9D3S - chains F and I of the 10 polymer chains in the assembly; structure by electron microscopy, 3.10 A resolution.

Chain F:
Molecule: Histone H4
Organism: Homo sapiens
Reference sequence: P62805 (H4_HUMAN); residues 21-102 here correspond to UniProt positions 22-103 (UniProt number = residue number + 1)
Amino-acid sequence (82 residues; row label = number of the first residue in the row):
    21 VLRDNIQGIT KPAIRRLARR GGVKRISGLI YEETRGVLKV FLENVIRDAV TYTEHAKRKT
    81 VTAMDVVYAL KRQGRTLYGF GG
Unresolved in the structure: 21-23
Swiss-Prot annotation at these positions:
  - modified residue: Lys31 (N6-(2-hydroxyisobutyryl)lysine), Lys44 (N6-(2-hydroxyisobutyryl)lysine), Ser47 (Phosphoserine), Tyr51 (Phosphotyrosine), Lys59 (N6-(2-hydroxyisobutyryl)lysine), Lys77 (N6-(2-hydroxyisobutyryl)lysine), Lys79 (N6-(2-hydroxyisobutyryl)lysine), Thr80 (Phosphothreonine), Tyr88 (Phosphotyrosine), Lys91 (N6-(2-hydroxyisobutyryl)lysine)
  - cross-link (Glycyl lysine isopeptide (Lys-Gly)): Lys31 (interchain with G-Cter in SUMO2), Lys59 (interchain with G-Cter in SUMO2), Lys79 (interchain with G-Cter in SUMO2), Lys91 (interchain with G-Cter in SUMO2)

Chain I:
Molecule: 5S rDNA (noncoding strand)
Organism: Xenopus borealis
Sequence (123 nucleotides; numbered -72 to 50; the number before each row is that of its first residue; numbers below 1 keep their minus sign (DC-72 is residue -72)):
   -72 CTTGTTTTCC TGCCTGGGGG AAAAGACCCT GGCATGGGGA GGAGCTGGGC CCCCCCCAGA
   -12 AGGCAGCACA AGGGGAGGAA AAGTCAGCCT TGTGCTCGCC TACGGCCATA CCACCCTGAA
    48 AGT

Interface between chain F and chain I:
Pairs across the interface - 11 pairs, chain F then chain I:
  Arg35(F) - DA8(I)  salt bridge to the phosphate
  Arg45(F) - DA7(I)  sugar contact
  Arg45(F) - DA8(I)  phosphate contact
  Ile46(F) - DA7(I)  sugar contact
  Ile46(F) - DA8(I)  hydrogen bond to the phosphate
  Ser47(F) - DA7(I)  phosphate contact
  Gly48(F) - DA7(I)  hydrogen bond to the phosphate
  Arg78(F) - DT28(I)  phosphate contact
  Lys79(F) - DC27(I)  salt bridge to the phosphate
  Lys79(F) - DT28(I)  hydrogen bond to the phosphate
  Thr80(F) - DT28(I)  phosphate contact
Also at the interface, not in a pair above, chain F (11 interface residues in all): Arg39, Lys44, Lys77
Also at the interface, not in a pair above, chain I (6 interface residues in all): DA9, DA29

Summary:
11 residues of chain F and 6 residues of chain I are in contact, with 3 hydrogen bonds and 2 salt bridges.
Polar pairs include Ile46(F)-DA8(I), Gly48(F)-DA7(I) and Lys79(F)-DT28(I).
Here chain F is Histone H4 (Homo sapiens) and chain I is 5S rDNA (noncoding strand) (Xenopus borealis). Entry
9D3S (147-bp 5S rDNA nucleosome - open I (open on the downstream side)) was determined by electron microscopy,
deposited together with 9D3K, 9D3L, 9D3N, 9D3O, 9D3Q, 9D3R and 9D3T.
